6IR8 - chains A and B of the 3 polymer chains in the assembly; structure by X-ray diffraction, 2.30 A resolution.

Chain A:
Name: OsWRKY45
Source organism: Oryza sativa Japonica Group
UniProt: B9FNW2 (B9FNW2_ORYSJ); residues 110-178 here correspond to UniProt positions 128-196 (UniProt number = residue number + 18)
Sequence (69 residues; row label = number of the first residue in the row):
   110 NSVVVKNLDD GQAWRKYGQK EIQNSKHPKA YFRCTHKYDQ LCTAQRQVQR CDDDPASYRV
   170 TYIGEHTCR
Bound ions: Zn2+: Cys143, Cys151, His175, Cys177
Reported in the primary citation:
  - self-association interface (contacts with another copy of this molecule); pairs are residue here / residue on that copy: Lys135-Asp161
  - Zn2+ coordination: Cys143, Cys151, His175, Cys177
  - binding site for the 14-nt DNA strand (chain B): Trp123, Arg124, Lys125, Tyr126, Gly127, Gln128, Glu130, Arg142, Thr144
  - binding site for the 14-nt DNA strand: Tyr126, Gly127, Lys129, Glu130, Ile131, Gln132, Lys138, Tyr140
  - mutagenesis - L150M: unchanged binding to W-box DNA
  - mutagenesis - R142A: decreased binding to W-box DNA

Chain B:
Molecule: 14-nt DNA strand
Sequence (14 nucleotides; numbered 1 to 14; the number before each row is that of its first residue):
     1 GATATTTGAC CGGA

Chain A / chain B interface:
Pairs across the interface (10; chain A residue first):
  Arg124(A) - DT3(B)  sugar contact
  Arg124(A) - DA4(B)  salt bridge to the phosphate
  Arg124(A) - DT5(B)  base contact
  Lys125(A) - DT5(B)  hydrogen bond to the phosphate
  Lys125(A) - DT6(B)  salt bridge to the phosphate
  Tyr126(A) - DT7(B)  base contact
  Gly127(A) - DT7(B)  base contact
  Gln128(A) - DT7(B)  base contact
  Lys129(A) - DA9(B)  base contact
  Thr144(A) - DA4(B)  phosphate contact
Interface residues without a listed pair, chain A (8 interface residues in all): Trp123
Interface residues without a listed pair, chain B (7 interface residues in all): DC10

In short:
Chain A and chain B form an interface of 8 and 7 residues respectively, with 1 hydrogen bond and 2 salt
bridges. Polar pairs include Lys125(A)-DT5(B), Arg124(A)-DA4(B) and Lys125(A)-DT6(B). The paper reports a
binding site for the 14-nt DNA strand (chain B) at Trp123(A), Arg124(A) and Lys125(A) among others; R142A of
chain A reduces binding to W-box DNA.
Here chain A is OsWRKY45 (Oryza sativa Japonica Group) and chain B is a 14-nt DNA strand. Entry 6IR8 (Rice
WRKY/DNA complex) was determined by X-ray diffraction.
